Entry 8VAN (electron microscopy, 7.70 A resolution (low resolution: residue-level contacts below are approximate; hydrogen-bond / salt-bridge calls are withheld)); this record covers chains F and G of the 7 polymer chains in the assembly.

[Chain F (and G)]
Name: Beta sliding clamp
Organism: Escherichia coli
Notes: chain G of this document is another copy of the same molecule, construct and numbering; everything in this record applies to it too
UniProt: C3SLM2 (C3SLM2_ECOLX); residues 1-366 here = UniProt positions 1-366
Amino-acid sequence (369 residues; each row starts with the number of its first residue; numbers below 1 keep their minus sign (Gly-2 is residue -2)):
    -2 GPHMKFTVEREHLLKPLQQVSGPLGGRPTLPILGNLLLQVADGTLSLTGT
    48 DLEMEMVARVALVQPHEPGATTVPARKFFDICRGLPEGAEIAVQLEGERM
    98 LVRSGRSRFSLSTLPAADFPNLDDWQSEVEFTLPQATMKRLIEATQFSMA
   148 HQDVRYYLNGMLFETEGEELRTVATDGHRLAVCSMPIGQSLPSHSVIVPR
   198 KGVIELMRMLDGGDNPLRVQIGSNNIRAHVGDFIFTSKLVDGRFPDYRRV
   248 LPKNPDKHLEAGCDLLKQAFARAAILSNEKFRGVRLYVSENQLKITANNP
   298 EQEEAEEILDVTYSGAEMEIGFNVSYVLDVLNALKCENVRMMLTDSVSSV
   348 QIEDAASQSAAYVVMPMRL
Not modelled in the structure: -2 to 0
Construct notes: expression tag (-2 to 0)

[Interface between chain F and chain G]
Pairs across the interface (55):
  Lys74(F) - Glu300(G)
  Asp77(F) - Ile272(G)
  Ile78(F) - Ile272(G)
  Pro83(F) - Gln265(G)
  Arg96(F) - Gln299(G)
  Arg96(F) - Glu300(G)
  Arg96(F) - Glu301(G)
  Arg103(F) - Glu304(G)
  Arg103(F) - Ile305(G)
  Arg103(F) - Leu306(G)
  Ser104(F) - Arg269(G)
  Ser104(F) - Glu303(G)
  Ser104(F) - Glu304(G)
  Ser104(F) - Ile305(G)
  Arg105(F) - Glu301(G)
  Arg105(F) - Ala302(G)
  Arg105(F) - Glu303(G)
  Phe106(F) - Leu273(G)
  Phe106(F) - Glu301(G)
  Phe106(F) - Ala302(G)
  Phe106(F) - Glu303(G)
  Phe106(F) - Glu304(G)
  Ser107(F) - Leu273(G)
  Ser107(F) - Glu300(G)
  Ser107(F) - Glu301(G)
  Leu108(F) - Leu273(G)
  Ser109(F) - Gln299(G)
  Ser109(F) - Glu300(G)
  Arg269(F) - Gly81(G)
  Arg269(F) - Ser104(G)
  Arg269(F) - Phe106(G)
  Gln289(F) - Arg103(G)
  Glu298(F) - Lys74(G)
  Glu298(F) - Ser109(G)
  Gln299(F) - Arg96(G)
  Gln299(F) - Ser107(G)
  Gln299(F) - Ser109(G)
  Glu300(F) - Lys74(G)
  Glu300(F) - Arg96(G)
  Glu300(F) - Ser107(G)
  Glu300(F) - Leu108(G)
  Glu300(F) - Ser109(G)
  Glu301(F) - Phe106(G)
  Glu301(F) - Ser107(G)
  Ala302(F) - Arg105(G)
  Ala302(F) - Phe106(G)
  Glu303(F) - Arg103(G)
  Glu303(F) - Ser104(G)
  Glu303(F) - Arg105(G)
  Glu304(F) - Arg103(G)
  Glu304(F) - Ser104(G)
  Glu304(F) - Phe106(G)
  Ile305(F) - Arg103(G)
  Leu306(F) - Arg103(G)
  Asp307(F) - Arg103(G)
Also at the interface, not in a pair above, chain F (28 interface residues in all): Gly81, Gln265, Ile272, Leu273
Also at the interface, not in a pair above, chain G (25 interface residues in all): Asp77, Ile78, Glu276

[In short]
Chain F and chain G form an interface of 28 and 25 residues respectively.
Both chains are Beta sliding clamp (Escherichia coli). Entry 8VAN (Structure of the E. coli clamp loader bound
to the beta clamp in an Initial-Binding conformation) was determined by electron microscopy together with
8VAL, 8VAM, 8VAP, 8VAQ, 8VAR, 8VAS and 8VAT from the same study.
